Entry 8DKT (X-ray diffraction, 2.38 A resolution); this record covers chains A and B.

[Chain A]
Name: Septin-1
From: Drosophila melanogaster
Reference sequence: P42207 (SEPT1_DROME); numbering as in UniProt (aligned over 33-306)
Chain sequence (275 residues; row label = number of the first residue in the row):
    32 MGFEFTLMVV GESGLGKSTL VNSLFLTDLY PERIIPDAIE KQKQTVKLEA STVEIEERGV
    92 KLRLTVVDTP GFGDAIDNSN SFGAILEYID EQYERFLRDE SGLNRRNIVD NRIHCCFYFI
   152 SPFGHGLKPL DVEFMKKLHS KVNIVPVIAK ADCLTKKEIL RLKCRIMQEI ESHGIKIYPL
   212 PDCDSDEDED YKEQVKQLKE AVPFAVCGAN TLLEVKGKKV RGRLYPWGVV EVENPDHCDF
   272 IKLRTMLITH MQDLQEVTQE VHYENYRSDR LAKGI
Disordered / not traced: 32-33, 216, 245-250, 305-306
Construct notes: initiating methionine (32)
Residues lining bound ligands:
  - GDP (guanosine-5'-diphosphate): Glu43, Ser44, Gly45, Leu46, Gly47, Lys48, Ser49, Thr50, Arg64, Lys181, Asp183, Val237, Cys238, Gly239, Arg254, Tyr256
  - GTP (guanosine-5'-triphosphate): His156, Cys184, Glu189, Arg192
UniProt features mapped onto this chain:
  - region: Gly42 to Ser49 (G1 motif), Asp99 to Gly102 (G3 motif), Ala180 to Asp183 (G4 motif)
  - binding site (GTP): Gly42 to Ser49, Thr76, Gly102, Lys181 to Glu189, Gly239, Arg254

[Chain B]
Name: Septin-2
From: Drosophila melanogaster
Reference sequence: P54359 (SEPT2_DROME); residues 41-308 here = UniProt positions 41-308
Chain sequence (282 residues; each row starts with the number of its first residue):
    27 MGSSHHHHHH SQDPGFVFNV MCIGETGLGK STLMDTLFNT SFESTPSPHT LPSVKLKAHT
    87 YELQESNVRL KLTICDTVGY GDQINKDDSF KAVVDYIDAQ FENYLQEELK IKRSLVTCHD
   147 SRIHICLYFI CPTGHGLKSL DLVCMKKLDS KVNIIPVIAK ADTISKVELQ RFKAKIIQEL
   207 NANGVHIYQF PTDDETVAET NTSMNSHIPF AVVGSTEFIK VGNKLIRARQ YPWGTVQVEN
   267 ETHCDFVKLR EMLIRTNMED MREKTHTRHY ELYRQKRLEQ MG
Disordered / not traced: 27-40, 91-94, 249-250
Construct notes: initiating methionine (27); expression tag (28-40)
Ion coordination: Mg2+: Ser57 (together with GTP)
Residues lining bound ligands:
  - GDP (guanosine-5'-diphosphate): Thr159, His161, Thr189, Glu194
  - GTP (guanosine-5'-triphosphate): Glu51, Thr52, Gly53, Leu54, Gly55, Lys56, Ser57, Thr58, Ser70, Thr71, Pro72, Ser73, Lys186, Asp188, Thr189, Val238, Val239, Gly240, Arg255, Tyr257
UniProt features mapped onto this chain:
  - region: Gly50 to Ser57 (G1 motif), Asp102 to Gly105 (G3 motif), Ala185 to Asp188 (G4 motif), Trp259 to His269 (Important for dimerization)
  - binding site (GTP): Gly50 to Ser57, Ser79, Gly105, Lys186 to Glu194, Gly240, Arg255

[How chain A and chain B interact]
Pairs across the interface (77; chain A residue first):
  Glu43(A) - Lys164(B)
  Ser44(A) - His161(B)
  Gly45(A) - Thr159(B)
  Gly45(A) - His161(B)
  Arg64(A) - His161(B)
  Ile66(A) - His161(B)
  Asp68(A) - Glu205(B)
  Ala69(A) - Leu163(B)
  Ala69(A) - Lys164(B)
  Ala69(A) - Ser165(B)
  Ala69(A) - Leu168(B)  hydrophobic
  Ile70(A) - Asn209(B)
  Lys72(A) - Ser165(B)  hydrogen bond (backbone-side chain)
  Gln73(A) - Ser165(B)  hydrogen bond (backbone-side chain)
  Asp105(A) - Ser165(B)
  Ala106(A) - Lys112(B)  hydrogen bond (backbone-side chain)
  Ile107(A) - Ile110(B)
  Ile107(A) - Lys112(B)  hydrogen bond (backbone-side chain)
  Ile107(A) - Asp113(B)
  Ile107(A) - Ser165(B)
  Ile107(A) - Leu166(B)
  Asp108(A) - Ile110(B)
  Asp108(A) - Asn111(B)  hydrogen bond
  Asp108(A) - Asp113(B)
  Asn109(A) - Ile110(B)  hydrogen bond (backbone-backbone)
  Asn109(A) - Lys112(B)
  Ser110(A) - Ile110(B)
  Phe154(A) - Gly53(B)
  Phe154(A) - Pro158(B)  hydrophobic
  Phe154(A) - Lys186(B)
  Phe154(A) - Thr189(B)
  Gly155(A) - Thr52(B)
  Gly155(A) - His75(B)
  His156(A) - Thr52(B)
  His156(A) - Gly53(B)
  His156(A) - Ser73(B)  hydrogen bond (side chain-backbone)
  His156(A) - His75(B)  hydrogen bond (backbone-side chain)
  Gly157(A) - His75(B)  hydrogen bond (backbone-side chain)
  Leu158(A) - His75(B)
  Lys159(A) - Glu51(B)  salt bridge
  Lys159(A) - His75(B)
  Pro160(A) - His75(B)
  Pro160(A) - Asp108(B)
  Pro160(A) - Ile110(B)
  Leu161(A) - Ile110(B)
  Glu164(A) - Ile110(B)
  Lys181(A) - Pro158(B)  hydrogen bond (side chain-backbone)
  Lys181(A) - Thr159(B)  hydrogen bond (side chain-backbone)
  Lys181(A) - Thr189(B)
  Asp183(A) - Tyr257(B)
  Asp183(A) - Trp259(B)
  Cys184(A) - Thr189(B)
  Cys184(A) - Arg255(B)  hydrogen bond (backbone-side chain)
  Cys184(A) - Tyr257(B)
  Leu185(A) - Tyr257(B)
  Thr186(A) - Arg255(B)
  Thr186(A) - Gln256(B)
  Glu189(A) - Arg255(B)  salt bridge
  Arg254(A) - Thr189(B)
  Arg254(A) - Glu194(B)  salt bridge
  Leu255(A) - Ser191(B)
  Tyr256(A) - Asp188(B)
  Tyr256(A) - Thr189(B)  hydrogen bond (side chain-backbone)
  Tyr256(A) - Ile190(B)
  Tyr256(A) - Ser191(B)
  Pro257(A) - Lys192(B)
  Trp258(A) - Asp188(B)
  Trp258(A) - Lys192(B)
  Trp258(A) - Trp259(B)
  Trp258(A) - Gly260(B)
  Trp258(A) - Thr261(B)
  Trp258(A) - Val262(B)
  Trp258(A) - His269(B)
  Gly259(A) - Trp259(B)
  Val260(A) - Trp259(B)
  Val261(A) - Trp259(B)
  His268(A) - Trp259(B)
Other interface residues (no listed pair), chain A (41 interface residues in all): Asp267
Other interface residues (no listed pair), chain B (43 interface residues in all): Leu54, Pro72, Gly107, Phe116, Gly160, Val169, Pro258, Thr268

[Summary]
41 residues of chain A face 43 of chain B across their interface; the contacts include 13 hydrogen bonds and 3
salt bridges. Among the polar pairs are Lys159(A)-Glu51(B), Glu189(A)-Arg255(B) and Arg254(A)-Glu194(B). GDP
and GTP are bound between chain A and chain B.
Chain A is Septin-1 and chain B is Septin-2, both from Drosophila melanogaster; the structure, Crystal
Structure of Septin1 - Septin2 heterocomplex from Drosophila melanogaster, was determined by X-ray
diffraction.
